Entry 8FCU (electron microscopy, 3.19 A resolution); this record covers chains D and M of the 17 polymer chains in the assembly.

Chain D:
Molecule: Type I-B CRISPR-associated protein Cas7
Organism: Nostoc sp. 'Peltigera membranacea cyanobiont' 210A
Reference sequence: A0A235IG15 (A0A235IG15_9NOSO); numbering as in UniProt (aligned over 1-323)
Sequence (323 residues; numbered 1 to 323; the number before each row is that of its first residue):
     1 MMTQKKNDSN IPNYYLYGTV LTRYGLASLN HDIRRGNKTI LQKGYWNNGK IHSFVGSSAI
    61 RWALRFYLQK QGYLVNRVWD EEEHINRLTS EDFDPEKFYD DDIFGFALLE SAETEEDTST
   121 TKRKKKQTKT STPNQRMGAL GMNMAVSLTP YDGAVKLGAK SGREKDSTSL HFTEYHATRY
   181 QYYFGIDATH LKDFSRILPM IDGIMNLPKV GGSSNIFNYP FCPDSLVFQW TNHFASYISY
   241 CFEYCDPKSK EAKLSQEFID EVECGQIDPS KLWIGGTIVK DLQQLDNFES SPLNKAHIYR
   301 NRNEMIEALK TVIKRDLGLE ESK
Disordered / not traced: 1-11, 110-132, 320-323
From the paper describing this entry:
  - conformationally variable residues (side-chain flip): Arg34

Chain M:
Molecule: 71-nt RNA strand
Sequence (71 nucleotides; numbered 1 to 71; the number before each row is that of its first residue):
     1 UUGCUCAAGA GAAGUCAUUU AAUAAGGCCA CUGUUAAACG UAGGUGAGUC GUGGCUUUAU
    61 GCCGUUAGGC G
Disordered / not traced: 64-71

Chain D / chain M interface:
Pairs across the interface - 49 pairs, chain D then chain M:
  Leu29(D) with U34(M), phosphate contact
  Asn30(D) with G33(M), hydrogen bond to the phosphate; U34(M), hydrogen bond to the phosphate
  His31(D) with G33(M), hydrogen bond to the sugar; U34(M), salt bridge to the phosphate
  Asp32(D) with G33(M), base contact
  Ser58(D) with U32(M), hydrogen bond to the phosphate; G33(M), hydrogen bond to the phosphate
  Ala59(D) with U32(M), sugar contact
  Arg61(D) with A30(M), phosphate contact; C31(M), salt bridge to the phosphate
  Trp62(D) with U32(M), stacking on the base
  Arg77(D) with U32(M), salt bridge to the phosphate
  Trp79(D) with U32(M), base contact
  Phe104(D) with A30(M), sugar contact
  Gly105(D) with A30(M), sugar contact
  Phe106(D) with A30(M), sugar contact
  Ala107(D) with A30(M), hydrogen bond to the sugar
  Leu109(D) with A30(M), base contact
  Gln135(D) with C29(M), hydrogen bond to the sugar
  Arg136(D) with C29(M), hydrogen bond to the sugar
  Met137(D) with C29(M), sugar contact; A30(M), phosphate contact
  Gly138(D) with A30(M), phosphate contact
  Lys156(D) with C39(M), salt bridge to the phosphate
  Leu157(D) with C39(M), phosphate contact
  Gly158(D) with C39(M), phosphate contact
  Ala159(D) with A37(M), hydrogen bond to the sugar; A38(M), sugar contact; C39(M), hydrogen bond to the phosphate
  Lys160(D) with A37(M), hydrogen bond to the base; A38(M), phosphate contact
  Ser161(D) with A38(M), hydrogen bond to the phosphate; G40(M), sugar contact
  Arg163(D) with U41(M), hydrogen bond to the phosphate; A42(M), salt bridge to the phosphate
  Lys165(D) with G40(M), base contact
  Thr168(D) with A37(M), base contact
  His171(D) with A37(M), stacking on the base
  Lys209(D) with U32(M), base contact; U35(M), salt bridge to the phosphate
  Gly211(D) with U32(M), base contact; U34(M), phosphate contact
  Gly212(D) with U34(M), sugar contact; U35(M), phosphate contact
  Ser213(D) with U35(M), phosphate contact
  Asn215(D) with A36(M), phosphate contact; A37(M), hydrogen bond to the phosphate
  Ile216(D) with A37(M), phosphate contact
Interface residues without a listed pair, chain D (40 interface residues in all): Gly56, Arg65, His84, Asn86, Gly162
Interface residues without a listed pair, chain M (15 interface residues in all): G26

In short:
40 residues of chain D and 15 residues of chain M are in contact, with 14 hydrogen bonds, 6 salt bridges and 2
aromatic stacking contacts. Polar contacts include Lys160(D)-A37(M), His31(D)-G33(M) and Ala107(D)-A30(M).
From the paper: conformational variability at Arg34(D).
Here chain D is Type I-B CRISPR-associated protein Cas7 (Nostoc sp. 'Peltigera membranacea cyanobiont' 210A)
and chain M is a 71-nt RNA strand. Entry 8FCU (Cryo-EM structure of Cascade-DNA-TniQ-TnsC complex in type I-B
CAST system) was determined by electron microscopy (same publication as 8FCJ, 8FCV, 8FCW, 8FD2, 8FD3, 8FF4 and
8FF5).
